PDB entry 7ZKP | electron microscopy, 3.20 A resolution | chains U and W of the 14 polymer chains in the assembly

== Chain U ==
Protein: Subunit NUPM of NADH:Ubiquinone Oxidoreductase (Complex I)
Source organism: Yarrowia lipolytica
UniProtKB: A0A371C2D0 (A0A371C2D0_YARLL); residue numbers follow UniProt; this construct covers 1-172
Sequence (172 residues; row label = number of the first residue in the row):
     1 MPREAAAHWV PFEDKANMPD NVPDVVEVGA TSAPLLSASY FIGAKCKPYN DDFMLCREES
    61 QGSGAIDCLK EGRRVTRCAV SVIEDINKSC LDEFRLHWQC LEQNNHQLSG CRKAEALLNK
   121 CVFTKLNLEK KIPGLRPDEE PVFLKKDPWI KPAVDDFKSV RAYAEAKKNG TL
Not modelled in the structure: 1
Disulfide bonds: Cys46-Cys78, Cys56-Cys68, Cys90-Cys121, Cys100-Cys111

== Chain W ==
Protein: Subunit NB6M of NADH:Ubiquinone Oxidoreductase (Complex I)
Source organism: Yarrowia lipolytica
UniProtKB: A0A1H6PPE5 (A0A1H6PPE5_YARLL); residue numbers follow UniProt; this construct covers 1-123
Sequence (123 residues; numbered 1 to 123; the number before each row is that of its first residue):
     1 MPSVGQDLPP VGGYEPVQWR RNLPARGFRP LVYLAALCGI CGYGFYRALG GIQERRELKR
    61 EKLWARIYLM PLLQAEEDRQ TVRRSIAQLE REKEIMKGTG FDVDKSVYND GKFHAPALMI
   121 PPK
Not modelled in the structure: 1-30, 123
Small-molecule neighbours: diundecyl phosphatidyl choline (PLC): Gly42, Phe45, Tyr46, Leu49, Gln53

== Interface between chain U and chain W ==
Residue-residue contacts (49):
  Phe12(U) - Arg84(W)  hydrogen bond (backbone-side chain)
  Asp14(U) - Arg83(W)  hydrogen bond (backbone-side chain)
  Asp14(U) - Arg91(W)  salt bridge
  Ala16(U) - Arg83(W)  hydrogen bond (backbone-side chain)
  Ala16(U) - Ala87(W)  hydrophobic
  Met18(U) - Arg83(W)
  Leu35(U) - Leu69(W)
  Leu36(U) - Ala65(W)  hydrophobic
  Ser39(U) - Ala65(W)
  Ser39(U) - Tyr68(W)
  Ser39(U) - Leu69(W)
  Tyr40(U) - Glu61(W)  hydrogen bond (side chain-backbone)
  Tyr40(U) - Trp64(W)
  Tyr40(U) - Tyr68(W)  hydrophobic
  Ile42(U) - Leu72(W)  hydrophobic
  Asn50(U) - Pro71(W)
  Phe53(U) - Ala75(W)  hydrophobic
  Phe53(U) - Asp78(W)
  Met54(U) - Pro71(W)  hydrophobic
  Arg57(U) - Gln74(W)
  Arg57(U) - Asp78(W)  salt bridge
  Ser60(U) - Lys112(W)
  Gln61(U) - Lys112(W)  hydrogen bond (backbone-side chain)
  Gly62(U) - Phe113(W)
  Ser63(U) - Lys112(W)
  Ser63(U) - Phe113(W)  hydrogen bond (side chain-backbone)
  Ala65(U) - Asp78(W)
  Ala65(U) - Val82(W)
  Ile66(U) - Phe113(W)  hydrophobic
  Gly72(U) - Arg79(W)  hydrogen bond (backbone-side chain)
  Thr76(U) - Arg79(W)
  Leu108(U) - Glu61(W)
  Ser109(U) - Leu58(W)
  Arg112(U) - Leu58(W)
  Arg112(U) - Glu61(W)  salt bridge
  Glu115(U) - Glu61(W)
  Lys131(U) - Tyr68(W)
  Ile132(U) - Trp64(W)
  Pro133(U) - Trp64(W)
  Pro133(U) - Tyr68(W)
  Val142(U) - Glu57(W)
  Phe143(U) - Glu61(W)
  Lys145(U) - Glu54(W)
  Pro148(U) - Glu54(W)
  Trp149(U) - Tyr46(W)
  Trp149(U) - Arg47(W)
  Trp149(U) - Glu54(W)  hydrogen bond (backbone-side chain)
  Ile150(U) - Glu54(W)  hydrogen bond (backbone-side chain)
  Ile150(U) - Leu58(W)  hydrophobic
Interface residues without a listed pair, chain U (43 interface residues in all): Lys15, Asn17, Glu27, Gly43, Leu69, Arg73, Val75, Lys130, Leu135
Interface residues without a listed pair, chain W (28 interface residues in all): Gly50, Gly51, Arg55, Arg60, Met119

== Summary ==
The interface between chain U and chain W involves 43 residues on one side and 28 on the other, with 9
hydrogen bonds and 3 salt bridges. Polar pairs include Asp14(U)-Arg91(W), Arg57(U)-Asp78(W) and
Arg112(U)-Glu61(W). Bound to chain W: diundecyl phosphatidyl choline.
Chain U is Subunit NUPM of NADH:Ubiquinone Oxidoreductase (Complex I) and chain W is Subunit NB6M of
NADH:Ubiquinone Oxidoreductase (Complex I), both from Yarrowia lipolytica; the structure, Late assembly
intermediate of the proximal proton pumping module of complex I with assembly factors NDUFAF1 ..., was
determined by electron microscopy, deposited together with 7ZKQ.
